Entry 5DFV (X-ray diffraction, 2.80 A resolution); this record covers chains A and B of the 6 polymer chains in the assembly.

[Chain A (and B)]
Protein: CD81 antigen
From: Homo sapiens
Notes: chain B of this document is another copy of the same molecule, construct and numbering; everything in this record applies to it too
Reference sequence: P60033 (CD81_HUMAN); residue numbers follow UniProt; this construct covers 112-202
Chain sequence (99 residues; each row starts with the number of its first residue):
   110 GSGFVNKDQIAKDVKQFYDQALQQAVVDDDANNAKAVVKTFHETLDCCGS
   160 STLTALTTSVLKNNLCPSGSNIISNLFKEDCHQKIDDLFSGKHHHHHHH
Disordered / not traced: 110-112, 178-179, 203-208 (chain B: 110-112, 178-181, 203-208)
Cystine bridges: C156-C190, C157-C175
Differences from the reference sequence: expression tag (110-111, 203-208); conflict H202 (Leu in P60033)
Curated features (UniProtKB/Swiss-Prot):
  - site (Important for interaction with integrin): K116, K144, K148
  - mutagenesis: K116 (K116E: Reduces binding to integrin), I119 (I119A: No effect on integrin binding), K121 (K121E: No effect on integrin binding), K124 (K124E: No effect on integrin binding), F126 (F126A: No effect on integrin binding), K144 (K144E: Reduces binding to integrin; when associated with E-148), K148 (K148E: Reduces binding to integrin; when associated with E-144), F186 (F186A: No effect on integrin binding), K187 (K187E: No effect on integrin binding), E188 (E188K/Q: Strongly reduced affinity for HCV protein E2; when associated with E-196; E188K: Mildly reduced affinity for HCV protein E2), D196 (D196E: Strongly reduced affinity for HCV protein E2; when associated with K-188 or Q-188; D196K/Q/R: Strongly reduced affinity for HCV protein E2)

[Chain A / chain B interface]
Contacting residue pairs (40):
  F113(A) - Q129(B)
  V114(A) - Q125(B)
  V114(A) - Q129(B)
  K116(A) - F126(B)
  I119(A) - I119(B)
  I119(A) - D122(B)
  I119(A) - V123(B)  hydrophobic
  I119(A) - F126(B)  hydrophobic
  D122(A) - I119(B)
  V123(A) - I119(B)  hydrophobic
  V123(A) - V123(B)  hydrophobic
  Q125(A) - V114(B)
  F126(A) - F198(B)  hydrophobic
  Q129(A) - F113(B)
  Q129(A) - V114(B)  hydrogen bond (side chain-backbone)
  N142(A) - S199(B)  hydrogen bond (side chain-backbone)
  A145(A) - G200(B)
  V146(A) - F198(B)
  V146(A) - S199(B)
  V146(A) - G200(B)
  T149(A) - L197(B)
  T149(A) - G200(B)
  T149(A) - K201(B)
  T149(A) - H202(B)
  F150(A) - L197(B)  hydrophobic
  T153(A) - T153(B)
  T153(A) - H202(B)
  D196(A) - T149(B)
  L197(A) - T149(B)
  L197(A) - F150(B)
  L197(A) - T153(B)
  F198(A) - V123(B)  hydrophobic
  F198(A) - F126(B)  hydrophobic
  F198(A) - V146(B)
  S199(A) - N142(B)
  G200(A) - A145(B)
  G200(A) - V146(B)
  G200(A) - T149(B)
  K201(A) - T149(B)  hydrogen bond (backbone-side chain)
  H202(A) - T149(B)
Other interface residues (no listed pair), chain B (24 interface residues in all): K116, Q133, L154, D196

[Overview]
Chain A and chain B form an interface of 22 and 24 residues respectively; the contacts include 3 hydrogen
bonds. Polar pairs include Q129(A)-V114(B), N142(A)-S199(B) and K201(A)-T149(B). UniProt lists 11 mutagenesis
sites on chain A.
Chain A and chain B are both CD81 antigen (Homo sapiens); the structure, Crystal structure of human CD81 large
extracellular loop in complex with murine fab fragment K04, was determined by X-ray diffraction, deposited
together with 5DFW and 5DMG.
